PDB entry 9ETM | electron microscopy, 3.35 A resolution | chains E and A of the 10 polymer chains in the assembly

== Chain E ==
Molecule: Mitochondrial import receptor subunit TOM7
Source organism: Drosophila melanogaster
UniProtKB: Q7K036 (Q7K036_DROME); numbering as in UniProt (aligned over 9-54)
Amino-acid sequence (46 residues; row label = number of the first residue in the row):
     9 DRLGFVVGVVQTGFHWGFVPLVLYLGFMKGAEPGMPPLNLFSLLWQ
Residues lining bound ligands: diundecyl phosphatidyl choline (PLC): Leu51, Leu52, Trp53, Gln54
What the authors report for this chain:
  - binding site for diundecyl phosphatidyl choline: Leu51, Leu52

== Chain A ==
Molecule: Mitochondrial import receptor subunit TOM40
Source organism: Drosophila melanogaster
UniProtKB: Q9U4L6 (TO401_DROME); numbering as in UniProt (aligned over 55-344)
Amino-acid sequence (290 residues; numbered 55 to 344; the number before each row is that of its first residue):
    55 AALENPGTVEELHKKCKDIQAITFEGAKIMLNKGLSNHFQVSHTINMSNV
   105 VPSGYRFGATYVGTKEFSPTEAFPVLLGDIDPAGNLNANVIHQFSARLRC
   155 KFASQIQESKVVASQLTTDYRGSDYTLSLTVANPSIFTNSGVVVGQYLQS
   205 VTPALALGSELAYQFGPNVPGRQIAIMSVVGRYTAGSSVWSGTLGQSGLH
   255 VCYYQKASDQLQIGAEVETSLRMQESVATLAYQIDLPKANLVFRGGIDSN
   305 WQIFGVLEKRLAPLPFTLALSGRMNHVKNNFRLGCGLMIG
Disulfide bonds: Cys70-Cys256
Residues lining bound ligands:
  - diundecyl phosphatidyl choline (PLC), molecule 1: Ile83, Gly309, Leu311, Lys313, Leu315, Leu322, Leu324, Gly326, Cys339
  - diundecyl phosphatidyl choline (PLC), molecule 2: Leu85, His97, Ile99, Ser107, Gly108, Tyr109, Asp135, Pro136
  - diundecyl phosphatidyl choline (PLC), molecule 3: Ile301, Asn304, Trp305, Ile307, His330, Val331
What the authors report for this chain:
  - conformationally variable residues (loop rearrangement): Gly220 to Arg226
  - binding site for diundecyl phosphatidyl choline: Tyr109, Phe111, Trp305
  - contacts within the chain: Glu125-Gln147, Glu125-Arg153

== Chain E / chain A interface ==
Contacting residue pairs (38; chain E residue first):
  Val15(E) - Ile190(A)  hydrophobic
  Gln19(E) - Ile190(A)
  Phe22(E) - Phe156(A)  hydrophobic
  His23(E) - Gly138(A)  hydrogen bond (side chain-backbone)
  His23(E) - Leu140(A)
  His23(E) - Ile160(A)
  His23(E) - Ser163(A)
  Phe26(E) - Leu130(A)  hydrophobic
  Phe26(E) - Leu131(A)
  Phe26(E) - Gly132(A)
  Phe26(E) - Ala142(A)  hydrophobic
  Phe26(E) - Asn143(A)
  Phe26(E) - Val144(A)  hydrophobic
  Val27(E) - Phe111(A)  hydrophobic
  Val27(E) - Ile134(A)  hydrophobic
  Val27(E) - Leu140(A)  hydrophobic
  Leu29(E) - Leu130(A)  hydrophobic
  Val30(E) - Ala113(A)
  Val30(E) - Thr114(A)
  Val30(E) - Tyr115(A)
  Val30(E) - Leu130(A)
  Leu31(E) - Phe93(A)  hydrophobic
  Leu33(E) - Tyr115(A)
  Gly34(E) - Phe93(A)
  Gly34(E) - Tyr115(A)
  Lys37(E) - His92(A)  hydrogen bond
  Lys37(E) - Tyr115(A)
  Gly38(E) - Ser90(A)  hydrogen bond (backbone-side chain)
  Ala39(E) - Leu89(A)
  Glu40(E) - Ser90(A)
  Glu40(E) - Asn91(A)  hydrogen bond (side chain-backbone)
  Leu46(E) - Leu89(A)
  Ser50(E) - Lys87(A)
  Ser50(E) - Leu89(A)
  Leu51(E) - His97(A)  hydrogen bond (backbone-side chain)
  Leu51(E) - Phe111(A)  hydrophobic
  Trp53(E) - Lys87(A)  hydrogen bond (backbone-side chain)
  Gln54(E) - Lys87(A)  hydrogen bond (backbone-side chain)
Also at the interface, not in a pair above, chain E (24 interface residues in all): Leu11, Gly12, Phe35, Leu52
Also at the interface, not in a pair above, chain A (27 interface residues in all): Ser158, Val165, Phe191
The authors on this interface:
  - interface residues, chain A: Phe93(A), His97(A), Phe111(A)

== Summary ==
Chain E and chain A form an interface of 24 and 27 residues respectively; the contacts include 7 hydrogen
bonds. Polar pairs include His23(E)-Gly138(A), Lys37(E)-His92(A) and Gly38(E)-Ser90(A). The paper reports a
binding site for diundecyl phosphatidyl choline at Leu51(E), Leu52(E) and Tyr109(A) among others; interface
residues Phe93(A), His97(A) and Phe111(A).
Here chain E is Mitochondrial import receptor subunit TOM7 and chain A is Mitochondrial import receptor
subunit TOM40, both from Drosophila melanogaster. Entry 9ETM (cryoEM structure of the Drosophila melanogaster
TOM core complex) was determined by electron microscopy.
